PDB entry 1RVZ | X-ray diffraction, 2.25 A resolution | chains E and F of the 6 polymer chains in the assembly

Chain E:
Protein: hemagglutinin
From: Influenza A virus (A/Puerto Rico/8/34(H1N1))
Reference sequence: Q82766 (Q82766_9INFA); the construct lacks a stretch of the UniProt sequence and is renumbered around it, so the offset changes along the chain: 4-42 = UniProt 17-55; 44-49 = UniProt 56-61; 50-325 = UniProt 63-338
Sequence (327 residues; each row starts with the number of its first residue; note: 1 number in that range is skipped by the numbering (no residue carries it; nothing is unmodelled there)):
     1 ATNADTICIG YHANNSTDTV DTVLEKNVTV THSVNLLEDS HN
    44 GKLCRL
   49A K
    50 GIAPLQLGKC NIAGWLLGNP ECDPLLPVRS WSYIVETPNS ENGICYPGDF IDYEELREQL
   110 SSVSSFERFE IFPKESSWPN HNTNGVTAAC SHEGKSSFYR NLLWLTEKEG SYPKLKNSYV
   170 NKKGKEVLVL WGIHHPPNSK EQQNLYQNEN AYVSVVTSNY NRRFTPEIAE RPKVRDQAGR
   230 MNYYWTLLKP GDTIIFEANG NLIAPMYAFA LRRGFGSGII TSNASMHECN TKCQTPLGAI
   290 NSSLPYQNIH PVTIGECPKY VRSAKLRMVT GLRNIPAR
Unresolved in the structure: 1-4
Disulfide bonds: Cys47-Cys278, Cys59-Cys71, Cys94-Cys139, Cys282-Cys306

Chain F:
Protein: hemagglutinin
From: Influenza A virus (A/Puerto Rico/8/34(H1N1))
Reference sequence: Q82766 (Q82766_9INFA); residues 501-660 here correspond to UniProt positions 344-503 (UniProt number = residue number - 157)
Sequence (160 residues; row label = number of the first residue in the row):
   501 GLFGAIAGFI EGGWTGMIDG WYGYHHQNEQ GSGYAADQKS TQNAINGITN KVNSVIEKMN
   561 IQFTAVGKEF NKLEKRMENL NNKVDDGFLD IWTYNAELLV LLENERTLDF HDSNVKNLYE
   621 KVKSQLKNNA KEIGNGCFEF YHKCDNECME SVRNGTYDYP
Disulfide bonds: Cys644-Cys648
Small-molecule neighbours: N-acetylglucosamine (NAG; 2-acetamido-2-deoxy-beta-D-glucopyranose): Glu647, Glu650, Asn654, Thr656

Interface between chain E and chain F:
Residue-residue contacts (131):
  Asp5(E) - Gln527(F)  hydrogen bond (backbone-backbone)
  Asp5(E) - Asn528(F)
  Asp5(E) - Glu529(F)
  Asp5(E) - Phe638(F)
  Asp5(E) - Glu639(F)
  Asp5(E) - Phe640(F)  hydrogen bond (backbone-backbone)
  Asp5(E) - Lys643(F)
  Asp5(E) - Cys644(F)  hydrogen bond (side chain-backbone)
  Thr6(E) - His525(F)
  Thr6(E) - His526(F)
  Thr6(E) - Gln527(F)  hydrogen bond (backbone-backbone)
  Thr6(E) - Cys637(F)
  Thr6(E) - Phe638(F)  hydrogen bond (side chain-backbone)
  Thr6(E) - Glu639(F)
  Thr6(E) - Met649(F)
  Ile7(E) - His525(F)
  Ile7(E) - Cys637(F)
  Ile7(E) - Phe638(F)  hydrogen bond (backbone-backbone)
  Ile7(E) - Phe640(F)  hydrophobic
  Ile7(E) - Met649(F)  hydrophobic
  Ile7(E) - Val652(F)  hydrophobic
  Cys8(E) - Trp514(F)
  Cys8(E) - Gly523(F)
  Cys8(E) - Tyr524(F)
  Cys8(E) - His525(F)  hydrogen bond (backbone-backbone)
  Cys8(E) - Gly636(F)
  Cys8(E) - Cys637(F)  disulfide
  Ile9(E) - Ile510(F)
  Ile9(E) - Trp514(F)
  Ile9(E) - Gly523(F)
  Ile9(E) - Tyr524(F)  hydrophobic
  Ile9(E) - Val622(F)  hydrophobic
  Ile9(E) - Gly636(F)  hydrogen bond (backbone-backbone)
  Ile9(E) - Phe638(F)  hydrophobic
  Gly10(E) - Trp514(F)
  Gly10(E) - Tyr522(F)
  Gly10(E) - Gly523(F)  hydrogen bond (backbone-backbone)
  Tyr11(E) - Ile506(F)
  Tyr11(E) - Ala507(F)  hydrogen bond (side chain-backbone)
  Tyr11(E) - Ile510(F)  hydrogen bond (side chain-backbone)
  Tyr11(E) - Glu511(F)
  Tyr11(E) - Gly512(F)  hydrogen bond (side chain-backbone)
  Tyr11(E) - Gly513(F)
  Tyr11(E) - Trp514(F)  hydrogen bond (backbone-backbone)
  Tyr11(E) - Trp521(F)
  His12(E) - Met517(F)  hydrogen bond (side chain-backbone)
  His12(E) - Gly520(F)
  His12(E) - Trp521(F)  hydrogen bond (backbone-backbone)
  Ala13(E) - Gly513(F)
  Ala13(E) - Trp514(F)
  Ala13(E) - Thr515(F)
  Val20(E) - Asn604(F)
  Asp21(E) - Leu601(F)
  Asp21(E) - Asn604(F)  hydrogen bond (backbone-side chain)
  Thr22(E) - Leu601(F)
  Thr22(E) - Glu605(F)  hydrogen bond
  Thr22(E) - Leu608(F)
  Val23(E) - Leu601(F)
  Val23(E) - Leu602(F)  hydrophobic
  Val23(E) - Glu605(F)  hydrogen bond (backbone-side chain)
  Leu24(E) - Glu605(F)  hydrogen bond (backbone-side chain)
  His32(E) - Trp521(F)  hydrogen bond
  Leu36(E) - Val555(F)  hydrophobic
  Leu36(E) - Ile556(F)  hydrophobic
  Tyr102(E) - Glu569(F)
  Glu103(E) - Glu569(F)
  Glu103(E) - Phe570(F)
  Glu103(E) - Asn571(F)
  Arg106(E) - Glu569(F)  salt bridge
  Glu107(E) - Lys568(F)  salt bridge
  Gly265(E) - Thr564(F)  hydrogen bond (backbone-side chain)
  Ser266(E) - Thr564(F)
  Ile268(E) - Val566(F)
  Ile269(E) - Val566(F)  hydrophobic
  Pro294(E) - Met559(F)  hydrophobic
  Tyr295(E) - Met559(F)
  Tyr295(E) - Ala596(F)  hydrophobic
  Pro300(E) - Ala565(F)
  Val301(E) - Ala565(F)
  Thr302(E) - Gln562(F)
  Thr302(E) - Phe563(F)
  Thr302(E) - Thr564(F)
  Thr302(E) - Ala565(F)  hydrogen bond (backbone-backbone)
  Ile303(E) - Thr564(F)
  Ile303(E) - Val566(F)  hydrophobic
  Gly304(E) - Gln562(F)
  Gly304(E) - Phe563(F)
  Gly304(E) - Thr564(F)  hydrogen bond (backbone-side chain)
  Glu305(E) - Ile561(F)
  Glu305(E) - Gln562(F)
  Cys306(E) - Ile561(F)
  Cys306(E) - Gln562(F)  hydrogen bond (backbone-backbone)
  Pro307(E) - Gln562(F)
  Lys308(E) - Met559(F)
  Lys308(E) - Gln562(F)  hydrogen bond
  Lys308(E) - Trp592(F)
  Tyr309(E) - Gln562(F)
  Tyr309(E) - Leu589(F)
  Val310(E) - Leu589(F)  hydrophobic
  Val310(E) - Thr593(F)
  Arg311(E) - Asp586(F)
  Arg311(E) - Leu589(F)
  Arg311(E) - Asp590(F)  salt bridge
  Arg311(E) - Thr593(F)  hydrogen bond (backbone-side chain)
  Ser312(E) - Thr593(F)
  Ser312(E) - Glu597(F)  hydrogen bond
  Leu315(E) - Ala596(F)  hydrophobic
  Leu315(E) - Glu597(F)
  Arg316(E) - Val600(F)
  Arg316(E) - Asn604(F)  hydrogen bond (backbone-side chain)
  Met317(E) - Val555(F)  hydrophobic
  Met317(E) - Val600(F)  hydrophobic
  Met317(E) - Asn604(F)
  Val318(E) - Asn604(F)  hydrogen bond (backbone-side chain)
  Val318(E) - Thr607(F)
  Thr319(E) - Trp521(F)
  Thr319(E) - Ile548(F)
  Thr319(E) - Val552(F)
  Thr319(E) - Thr607(F)
  Thr319(E) - His611(F)  hydrogen bond (backbone-side chain)
  Gly320(E) - Trp521(F)
  Gly320(E) - His611(F)  hydrogen bond (backbone-side chain)
  Leu321(E) - Ile506(F)  hydrophobic
  Leu321(E) - Trp521(F)
  Leu321(E) - His611(F)
  Arg322(E) - Leu608(F)
  Ile324(E) - Ala507(F)  hydrophobic
  Ile324(E) - Glu511(F)
  Ile324(E) - Gly512(F)
  Ile324(E) - Gly513(F)  hydrogen bond (backbone-backbone)
  Pro325(E) - Thr515(F)
Other interface residues (no listed pair), chain E (55 interface residues in all): Asn14, Val28, Val30, Thr31, Gly267, Ala326
Other interface residues (no listed pair), chain F (65 interface residues in all): Gly567, Glu574, Val615, Leu618, Tyr619, Leu626
Cross-chain cystine bridges: Cys8(E)-Cys637(F)

Overview:
55 residues of chain E and 65 residues of chain F are in contact; the contacts include 1 disulfide bond, 32
hydrogen bonds and 3 salt bridges. Polar contacts include Arg106(E)-Glu569(F), Glu107(E)-Lys568(F) and
Arg311(E)-Asp590(F). Bound to chain F: N-acetylglucosamine.
Chain E is hemagglutinin and chain F is hemagglutinin, both from Influenza A virus (A/Puerto Rico/8/34(H1N1));
the structure, 1934 H1 Hemagglutinin in complex with LSTC, was determined by X-ray diffraction, deposited
together with 1RU7, 1RUY, 1RUZ, 1RV0, 1RVT and 1RVX.
